Entry 8SZW (electron microscopy, 3.63 A resolution); this record covers chains I and A of the 7 polymer chains in the assembly.

# Chain I
Molecule: DNA-directed RNA polymerase subunit beta
From: Escherichia coli
Notes: EC 2.7.7.6
UniProtKB: P0A8V2 (RPOB_ECOLI); residues 1-1342 here = UniProt positions 1-1342
Amino-acid sequence (1342 residues; row label = number of the first residue in the row):
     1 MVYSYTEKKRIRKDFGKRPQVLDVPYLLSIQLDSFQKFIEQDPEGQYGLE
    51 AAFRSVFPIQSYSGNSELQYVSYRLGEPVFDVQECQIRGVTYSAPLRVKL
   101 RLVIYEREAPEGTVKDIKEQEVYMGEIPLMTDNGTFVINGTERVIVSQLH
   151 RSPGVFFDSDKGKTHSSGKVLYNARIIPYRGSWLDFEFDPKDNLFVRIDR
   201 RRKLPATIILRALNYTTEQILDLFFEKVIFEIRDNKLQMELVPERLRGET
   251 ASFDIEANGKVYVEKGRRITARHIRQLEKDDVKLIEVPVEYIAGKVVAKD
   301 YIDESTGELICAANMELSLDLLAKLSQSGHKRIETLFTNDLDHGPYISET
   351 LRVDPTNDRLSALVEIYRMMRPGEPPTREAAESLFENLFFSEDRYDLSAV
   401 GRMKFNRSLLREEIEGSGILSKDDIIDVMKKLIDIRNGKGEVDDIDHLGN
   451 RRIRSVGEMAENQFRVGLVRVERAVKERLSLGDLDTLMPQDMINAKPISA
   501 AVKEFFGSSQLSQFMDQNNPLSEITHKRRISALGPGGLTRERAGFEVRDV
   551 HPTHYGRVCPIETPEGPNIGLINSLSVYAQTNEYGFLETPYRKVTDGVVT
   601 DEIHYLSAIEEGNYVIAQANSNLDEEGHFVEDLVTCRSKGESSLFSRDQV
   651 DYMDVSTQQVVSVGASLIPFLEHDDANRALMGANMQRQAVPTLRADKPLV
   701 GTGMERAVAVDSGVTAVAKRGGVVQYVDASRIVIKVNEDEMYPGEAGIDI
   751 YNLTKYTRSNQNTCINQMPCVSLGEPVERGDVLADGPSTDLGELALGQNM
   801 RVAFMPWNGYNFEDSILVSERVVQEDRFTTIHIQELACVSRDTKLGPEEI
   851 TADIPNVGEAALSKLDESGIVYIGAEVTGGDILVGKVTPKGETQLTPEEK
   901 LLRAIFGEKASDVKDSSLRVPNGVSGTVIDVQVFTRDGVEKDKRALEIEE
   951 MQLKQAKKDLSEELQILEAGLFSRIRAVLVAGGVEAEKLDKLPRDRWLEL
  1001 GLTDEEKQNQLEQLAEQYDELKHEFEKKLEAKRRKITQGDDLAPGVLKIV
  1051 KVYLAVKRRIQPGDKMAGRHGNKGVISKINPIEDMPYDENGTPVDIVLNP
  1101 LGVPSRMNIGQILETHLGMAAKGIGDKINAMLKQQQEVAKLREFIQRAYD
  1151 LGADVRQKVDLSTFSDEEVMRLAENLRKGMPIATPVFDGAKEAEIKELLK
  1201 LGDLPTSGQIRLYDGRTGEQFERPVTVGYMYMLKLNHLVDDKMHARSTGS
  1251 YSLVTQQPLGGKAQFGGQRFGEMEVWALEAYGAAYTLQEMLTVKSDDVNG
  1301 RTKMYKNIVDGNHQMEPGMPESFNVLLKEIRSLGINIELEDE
Unresolved in the structure: 1, 893-910, 1342
Curated features (UniProtKB/Swiss-Prot):
  - modified residue (N6-acetyllysine): Lys1022, Lys1200
  - mutagenesis: Ile561 (I561S: Resistant to antibiotics salinamide A and B), Ile569 (I569S: Resistant to antibiotics salinamide A and B), Ala665 (A665E: Resistant to antibiotics salinamide A and B), Asp675 (D675A/G: Resistant to antibiotics salinamide A and B), Asn677 (N677H/K: Resistant to antibiotics salinamide A and B), Leu680 (L680M: Resistant to antibiotics salinamide A and B), Glu813 (E813K: Disrupts the enzyme's active center)

# Chain A
Molecule: 27-nt DNA strand
Sequence (27 nucleotides; numbered 6 to 32; the number before each row is that of its first residue):
     6 AAAAAAAAAAAAAAAAAAAAAAAAAAA

# Interface between chain I and chain A
Contacting residue pairs - 13 pairs, chain I then chain A:
  Gly181(I) - DA15(A)  base contact
  Gly181(I) - DA16(A)  hydrogen bond to the base
  Ser182(I) - DA15(A)  base contact
  Trp183(I) - DA16(A)  hydrogen bond to the base
  Trp183(I) - DA17(A)  base contact
  Asp199(I) - DA16(A)  base contact
  Arg200(I) - DA17(A)  hydrogen bond to the sugar
  Arg200(I) - DA18(A)  salt bridge to the phosphate
  Arg394(I) - DA13(A)  base contact
  Arg394(I) - DA14(A)  hydrogen bond to the base
  Glu541(I) - DA18(A)  base contact
  Arg542(I) - DA17(A)  hydrogen bond to the base
  Arg542(I) - DA18(A)  sugar contact
Interface residues without a listed pair, chain I (12 interface residues in all): Thr164, Arg473, Gly536, Gly537
Interface residues without a listed pair, chain A (7 interface residues in all): DA20

# Summary
12 residues of chain I and 7 residues of chain A are in contact; the contacts include 5 hydrogen bonds and 1
salt bridge. Among the polar pairs are Gly181(I)-DA16(A), Trp183(I)-DA16(A) and Arg394(I)-DA14(A). Curated
annotation (UniProt) lists 7 mutagenesis sites on chain I.
Here chain I is DNA-directed RNA polymerase subunit beta (Escherichia coli) and chain A is a 27-nt DNA strand.
Entry 8SZW (Reconstituted E. coli RNA polymerase post-termination complex on negatively-supercoiled DNA: open
duplex DNA (rPTCo)) was determined by electron microscopy together with 8T00, 8T02 and 8T0L from the same
study.
